6A72 - chain A; structure by X-ray diffraction, 2.10 A resolution.

# Chain A
Molecule: ATP7B protein
From: Homo sapiens
UniProt: B7ZLR3 (B7ZLR3_HUMAN); residues 1-72 here correspond to UniProt positions 357-428 (UniProt number = residue number + 356)
Amino-acid sequence (72 residues; row label = number of the first residue in the row):
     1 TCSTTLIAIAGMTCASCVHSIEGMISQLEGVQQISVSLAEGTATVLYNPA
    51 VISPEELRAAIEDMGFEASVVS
Disordered / not traced: 1
Ion coordination: dioxo(di-mu-sulfide)dimolybdenum Mo: Cys-14, Cys-17 (shared with 2 residues of chain B)
Small-molecule neighbours: dioxo(di-mu-sulfide)dimolybdenum (9UX): Gly-11, Met-12, Thr-13, Cys-14, Cys-17, Phe-66
What the authors report for this chain:
  - dioxo(di-mu-sulfide)dimolybdenum coordination: Cys-14, Cys-17

# Summary
Ligands of chain A: dioxo(di-mu-sulfide)dimolybdenum. Cys-14 and Cys-17 form the
dioxo(di-mu-sulfide)dimolybdenum Mo site. The paper reports dioxo(di-mu-sulfide)dimolybdenum coordination by
Cys-14 and Cys-17.
Chain A is ATP7B protein (Homo sapiens); the structure, Copper transporter protein, was determined by X-ray
diffraction, deposited together with 6A71.
